9EOH - chains A and E of the 6 polymer chains in the assembly; structure by electron microscopy, 2.80 A resolution.

Chain A (and E):
Protein: Isoform Tau-F of Microtubule-associated protein tau
Organism: Homo sapiens
Notes: chain E of this document is another copy of the same molecule, construct and numbering; everything in this record applies to it too
UniProt: P10636 (TAU_HUMAN), isoform P10636-8; numbering as in UniProt (aligned over 1-441)
Sequence (441 residues; row label = number of the first residue in the row):
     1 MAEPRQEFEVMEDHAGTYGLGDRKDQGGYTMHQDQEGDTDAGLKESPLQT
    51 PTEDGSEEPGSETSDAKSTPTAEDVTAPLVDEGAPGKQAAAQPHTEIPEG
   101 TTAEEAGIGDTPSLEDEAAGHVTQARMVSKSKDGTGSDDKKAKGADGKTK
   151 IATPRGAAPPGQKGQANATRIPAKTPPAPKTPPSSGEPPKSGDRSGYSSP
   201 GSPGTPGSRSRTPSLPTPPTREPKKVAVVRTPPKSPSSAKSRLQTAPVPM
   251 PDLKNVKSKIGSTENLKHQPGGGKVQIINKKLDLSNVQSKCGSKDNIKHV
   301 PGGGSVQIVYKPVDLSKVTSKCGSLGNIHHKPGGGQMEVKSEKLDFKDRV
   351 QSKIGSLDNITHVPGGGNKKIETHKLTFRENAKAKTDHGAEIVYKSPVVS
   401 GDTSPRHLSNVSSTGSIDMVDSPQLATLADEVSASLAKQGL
Disordered / not traced: 1-305, 380-441
Construct notes: variant Met337 (Val in P10636)
Swiss-Prot annotation at these positions:
  - site (Not glycated): Lys24, Lys44, Lys67
  - modified residue: Ala2 (N-acetylalanine), Tyr18 (Phosphotyrosine), Tyr29 (Phosphotyrosine), Ser46 (Phosphoserine), Ser61 (Phosphoserine), Thr69 (Phosphothreonine), Thr71 (Phosphothreonine), Thr111 (Phosphothreonine), Ser214 (Phosphoserine)
  - glycosylation (N-linked (Glc) (glycation) lysine): Lys87, Lys383
  - cross-link: Lys44 (Glycyl lysine isopeptide (Lys-Gly) (interchain with G-Cter in ubiquitin))
  - natural variant: Arg5 (R5H: In FTD1; R5L: In PSNP1)

Chain A / chain E interface:
Pairs across the interface (6):
  Lys331(A) with Gln336(E)
  Gly333(A) with Gly334(E)
  Gly334(A) with Gly333(E); Gly334(E), hydrogen bond (backbone-backbone)
  Gln336(A) with Lys331(E); Gly333(E)
Other interface residues (no listed pair), chain A (6 interface residues in all): Pro332, Gly335
Other interface residues (no listed pair), chain E (5 interface residues in all): Pro332

Summary:
6 residues of chain A face 5 of chain E across their interface, with 1 hydrogen bond. The hydrogen-bonded pair
Gly334(A)-Gly334(E) is a backbone contact.
Chain A and chain E are both Isoform Tau-F of Microtubule-associated protein tau (Homo sapiens); the
structure, PHF type tau filament from in vitro V337M mutant, was determined by electron microscopy, deposited
together with 9EO7, 9EO9, 9EOE and 9EOG.
